1M90 - chains A and R of the 31 polymer chains in the assembly; structure by X-ray diffraction, 2.80 A resolution.

== Chain A ==
Molecule: 23S RRNA
Source organism: Haloarcula marismortui
Sequence (2922 nucleotides; row label = number of the first residue in the row):
     2 UUGGCUACUAUGCCAGCUGGUGGAUUGCUCGGCUCAGGCGCUGAUGAAGG
    52 ACGUGCCAAGCUGCGAUAAGCCAUGGGGAGCCGCACGGAGGCGAAGAACC
   102 AUGGAUUUCCGAAUGAGAAUCUCUCUAACAAUUGCUUCGCGCAAUGAGGA
   152 ACCCCGAGAACUGAAACAUCUCAGUAUCGGGAGGAACAGAAAACGCAAUG
   202 UGAUGUCGUUAGUAACCGCGAGUGAACGCGAUACAGCCCAAACCGAAGCC
   252 CUCACGGGCAAUGUGGUGUCAGGGCUACCUCUCAUCAGCCGACCGUCUCG
   302 ACGAAGUCUCUUGGAACAGAGCGUGAUACAGGGUGACAACCCCGUACUCG
   352 AGACCAGUACGACGUGCGGUAGUGCCAGAGUAGCGGGGGUUGGAUAUCCC
   402 UCGCGAAUAACGCAGGCAUCGACUGCGAAGGCUAAACACAACCUGAGACC
   452 GAUAGUGAACAAGUAGUGUGAACGAACGCUGCAAAGUACCCUCAGAAGGG
   502 AGGCGAAAUAGAGCAUGAAAUCAGUUGGCGAUCGAGCGACAGGGCAUACA
   552 AGGUCCCUCGACGAAUGACCGACGCGCGAGCGUCCAGUAAGACUCACGGG
   602 AAGCCGAUGUUCUGUCGUACGUUUUGAAAAACGAGCCAGGGAGUGUGUCU
   652 GCAUGGCAAGUCUAACCGGAGUAUCCGGGGAGGCACAGGGAAACCGACAU
   702 GGCCGCAGGGCUUUGCCCGAGGGCCGCCGUCUUCAAGGGCGGGGAGCCAU
   752 GUGGACACGACCCGAAUCCGGACGAUCUACGCAUGGACAAGAUGAAGCGU
   802 GCCGAAAGGCACGUGGAAGUCUGUUAGAGUUGGUGUCCUACAAUACCCUC
   852 UCGUGAUCUAUGUGUAGGGGUGAAAGGCCCAUCGAGUCCGGCAACAGCUG
   902 GUUCCAAUCGAAACAUGUCGAAGCAUGACCUCCGCCGAGGUAGUCUGUGA
   952 GGUAGAGCGACCGAUUGGUGUGUCCGCCUCCGAGAGGAGUCGGCACACCU
  1002 GUCAAACUCCAAACUUACAGACGCCGUUUGACGCGGGGAUUCCGGUGCGC
  1052 GGGGUAAGCCUGUGUACCAGGAGGGGAACAACCCAGAGAUAGGUUAAGGU
  1102 CCCCAAGUGUGGAUUAAGUGUAAUCCUCUGAAGGUGGUCUCGAGCCCUAG
  1152 ACAGCCGGGAGGUGAGCUUAGAAGCAGCUACCCUCUAAGAAAAGCGUAAC
  1202 AGCUUACCGGCCGAGGUUUGAGGCGCCCAAAAUGAUCGGGACUCAAAUCC
  1252 ACCACCGAGACCUGUCCGUACCACUCAUACUGGUAAUCGAGUAGAUUGGC
  1302 GCUCUAAUUGGAUGGAAGUAGGGGUGAAAACUCCUAUGGACCGAUUAGUG
  1352 ACGAAAAUCCUGGCCAUAGUAGCAGCGAUAGUCGGGUGAGAACCCCGACG
  1402 GCCUAAUGGAUAAGGGUUCCUCAGCACUGCUGAUCAGCUGAGGGUUAGCC
  1452 GGUCCUAAGUCAUACCGCAACUCGACUAUGACGAAAUGGGAAACGGGUUA
  1502 AUAUUCCCGUGCCACUAUGCAGUGAAAGUUGACGCCCUGGGGUCGAUCAC
  1552 GCUGGGCAUUCGCCCAGUCGAACCGUCCAACUCCGUGGAAGCCGUAAUGG
  1602 CAGGAAGCGGACGAACGGCGGCAUAGGGAAACGUGAUUCAACCUGGGGCC
  1652 CAUGAAAAGACGAGCAUAGUGUCCGUACCGAGAACCGACACAGGUGUCCA
  1702 UGGCGGCGAAAGCCAAGGCCUGUCGGGAGCAACCAACGUUAGGGAAUUCG
  1752 GCAAGUUAGUCCCGUACCUUCGGAAGAAGGGAUGCCUGCUCCGGAACGGA
  1802 GCAGGUCGCAGUGACUCGGAAGCUCGGACUGUCUAGUAACAACAUAGGUG
  1852 ACCGCAAAUCCGCAAGGACUCGUACGGUCACUGAAUCCUGCCCAGUGCAG
  1902 GUAUCUGAACACCUCGUACAAGAGGACGAAGGACCUGUCAACGGCGGGGG
  1952 UAACUAUGACCCUCUUAAGGUAGCGUAGUACCUUGCCGCAUCAGUAGCGG
  2002 CUUGCAUGAAUGGAUUAACCAGAGCUUCACUGUCCCAACGUUGGGCCCGG
  2052 UGAACUGUACAUUCCAGUGCGGAGUCUGGAGACACCCAGGGGGAAGCGAA
  2102 GACCCUAUGGAGCUUUACUGCAGGCUGUCGCUGAGACGUGGUCGCCGAUG
  2152 UGCAGCAUAGGUAGGAGACACUACACAGGUACCCGCGCUAGCGGGCCACC
  2202 GAGUCAACAGUGAAAUACUACCCGUCGGUGACUGCGACUCUCACUCCGGG
  2252 AGGAGGACACCGAUAGCCGGGCAGUUUGACUGGGGCGGUACGCGCUCGAA
  2302 AAGAUAUCGAGCGCGCCCUAUGGCUAUCUCAGCCGGGACAGAGACCCGGC
  2352 GAAGAGUGCAAGAGCAAAAGAUAGCUUGACAGUGUUCUUCCCAACGAGGA
  2402 ACGCUGACGCGAAAGCGUGGUCUAGCGAACCAAUUAGCCUGCUUGAUGCG
  2452 GGCAAUUGAUGACAGAAAAGCUACCCUAGGGAUAACAGAGUCGUCACUCG
  2502 CAAGAGCACAUAUCGACCGAGUGGCUUGCUACCUCGAUGUCGGUUCCCUC
  2552 CAUCCUGCCCGUGCAGAAGCGGGCAAGGGUGAGGUUGUUCGCCUAUUAAA
  2602 GGAGGUCGUGAGCUGGGUUUAGACCGUCGUGAGACAGGUCGGCUGCUAUC
  2652 UACUGGGUGUGUAAUGGUGUCUGACAAGAACGACCGUAUAGUACGAGAGG
  2702 AACUACGGUUGGUGGCCACUGGUGUACCGGUUGUUCGAGAGAGCACGUGC
  2752 CGGGUAGCCACGCCACACGGGGUAAGAGCUGAACGCAUCUAAGCUCGAAA
  2802 CCCACUUGGAAAAGAGACACCGCCGAGGUCCCGCGUACAAGACGCGGUCG
  2852 AUAGACUCGGGGUGUGCGCGUCGAGGUAACGAGACGUUAAGCCCACGAGC
  2902 ACUAACAGACCAAAGCCAUCAU
Unresolved in the structure: 2-9, 126-127, 715, 971-998, 1560, 1952-1963, 2137-2236, 2339-2343, 2665-2666, 2915-2923
Differences from the reference sequence: conflict C560 (U3155 in 3377779)
Bound ions: Mg2+ site 1 near G28 (its only coordinating residue here); Na+ site 1: C40, G41; Na+ site 2: G56, A59, G61; Na+ site 3: G66, U108; Mg2+ site 2 near U115 (its only coordinating residue here); Na+ site 4: C130, U146; Na+ site 5: C141, G142; Mg2+ site 3: C162, U2276; K+ site 1: C162, U163, U172; Mg2+ site 4: A165, A167, C168; Na+ site 6: A165, A166, A167; Mg2+ site 5: A166, G219; 64 more Na+ sites not listed; 99 more Mg2+ sites not listed; 1 more K+ sites not listed
Small-molecule neighbours:
  - 6-aminohexanoic acid / phenylalaninal: G2102, A2103, C2104, A2486, A2538, G2540, U2620, U2621
  - sparsomycin (SPS): A2486, C2487, U2541, C2608, U2619, U2620, A2637
From the paper describing this entry:
  - binding site for CCA: G2284, G2285
  - conformationally variable residues: A2637
  - contacts within the chain: G2482-A2486 (hydrogen bond), G2102-A2486 (hydrogen bond)
  - catalytic residues: A2486 (proposed by the authors, not directly observed)

== Chain R ==
Name: Ribosomal protein L21E
Source organism: Haloarcula marismortui
UniProtKB: P12734 (RL21_HALMA); residues 1-95 here = UniProt positions 1-95
Amino-acid sequence (95 residues; each row starts with the number of its first residue):
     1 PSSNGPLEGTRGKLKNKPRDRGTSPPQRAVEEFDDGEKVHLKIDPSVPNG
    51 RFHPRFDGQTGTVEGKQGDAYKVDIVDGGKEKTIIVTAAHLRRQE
Bound ions: Na+: Asp20, Gly22, Ser24, Ser46

== How chain A and chain R interact ==
Contacting residue pairs - 112 pairs, chain A then chain R:
  G948(A) with Gln94(R), base contact; Glu95(R), hydrogen bond to the sugar
  U949(A) with His40(R), hydrogen bond to the base; Gln94(R), hydrogen bond to the base; Glu95(R), hydrogen bond to the sugar
  G950(A) with His40(R), sugar contact; Gly58(R), hydrogen bond to the base
  A951(A) with Lys42(R), phosphate contact; Asp57(R), sugar contact; Gly58(R), sugar contact
  G952(A) with Lys42(R), phosphate contact
  G953(A) with Gly12(R), phosphate contact; Lys13(R), hydrogen bond to the phosphate; Lys17(R), base contact
  A1007(A) with Arg11(R), hydrogen bond to the phosphate
  C1008(A) with Arg11(R), salt bridge to the phosphate
  U1009(A) with Lys15(R), salt bridge to the phosphate
  C1010(A) with Pro18(R), phosphate contact
  A1018(A) with Gly58(R), sugar contact; Gln59(R), hydrogen bond to the sugar; Thr60(R), hydrogen bond to the sugar
  C1019(A) with Lys38(R), hydrogen bond to the phosphate; Thr60(R), sugar contact; Gln94(R), hydrogen bond to the base
  A1020(A) with Lys38(R), salt bridge to the phosphate
  G2295(A) with Ser3(R), base contact; Asn4(R), hydrogen bond to the phosphate; Gly5(R), hydrogen bond to the phosphate
  C2296(A) with Ser2(R), hydrogen bond to the base; Ser3(R), hydrogen bond to the phosphate; Asn4(R), phosphate contact; Gly5(R), hydrogen bond to the phosphate; Pro6(R), phosphate contact; Leu7(R), hydrogen bond to the phosphate; Glu8(R), hydrogen bond to the phosphate
  U2297(A) with Ser2(R), hydrogen bond to the base; Leu7(R), phosphate contact; Glu8(R), phosphate contact; Gly9(R), hydrogen bond to the phosphate; Thr10(R), phosphate contact; Arg11(R), hydrogen bond to the phosphate
  C2298(A) with Ser2(R), base contact; Arg11(R), salt bridge to the phosphate
  G2299(A) with Pro1(R), base contact
  A2300(A) with Pro1(R), base contact
  A2303(A) with Lys13(R), phosphate contact; Asp57(R), sugar contact
  G2304(A) with Lys13(R), salt bridge to the phosphate; Arg55(R), hydrogen bond to the phosphate
  A2305(A) with Arg55(R), salt bridge to the phosphate
  U2306(A) with Pro1(R), phosphate contact
  A2307(A) with Pro1(R), phosphate contact
  A2353(A) with Arg21(R), hydrogen bond to the base
  A2354(A) with Arg21(R), salt bridge to the phosphate
  G2363(A) with Leu7(R), base contact; Arg11(R), hydrogen bond to the phosphate
  A2364(A) with Arg11(R), salt bridge to the phosphate; Leu14(R), hydrogen bond to the sugar; Lys15(R), phosphate contact
  G2365(A) with Leu14(R), sugar contact; Lys15(R), phosphate contact; Asn16(R), hydrogen bond to the phosphate; Pro45(R), sugar contact; Ser46(R), phosphate contact
  C2366(A) with Arg21(R), phosphate contact; Gly22(R), hydrogen bond to the phosphate; Thr23(R), phosphate contact; Ser46(R), hydrogen bond to the phosphate
  A2367(A) with Gly22(R), phosphate contact; Thr23(R), hydrogen bond to the phosphate
  A2370(A) with Ser46(R), hydrogen bond to the base; Pro48(R), base contact
  G2385(A) with Gln67(R), base contact
  U2386(A) with Gln67(R), hydrogen bond to the base
  U2387(A) with Thr83(R), hydrogen bond to the sugar; Ile85(R), sugar contact
  C2388(A) with His53(R), sugar contact; Phe56(R), phosphate contact; Lys82(R), phosphate contact; Thr83(R), hydrogen bond to the phosphate
  U2389(A) with His53(R), sugar contact; Arg55(R), phosphate contact; Phe56(R), phosphate contact; Lys82(R), salt bridge to the phosphate
  U2390(A) with Asn4(R), sugar contact; Arg55(R), salt bridge to the phosphate
  C2392(A) with Arg55(R), hydrogen bond to the sugar; Asp77(R), hydrogen bond to the sugar; Lys82(R), hydrogen bond to the phosphate
  C2393(A) with Asp77(R), sugar contact; Gly78(R), sugar contact; Gly79(R), hydrogen bond to the phosphate; Lys80(R), phosphate contact; Lys82(R), salt bridge to the phosphate
  A2394(A) with Gly79(R), phosphate contact; Lys80(R), hydrogen bond to the phosphate
  A2395(A) with Lys80(R), salt bridge to the phosphate
  A2402(A) with Gly50(R), phosphate contact; Arg51(R), hydrogen bond to the sugar
  C2403(A) with Asn49(R), phosphate contact; Gly50(R), hydrogen bond to the phosphate; Gln67(R), hydrogen bond to the base; Ala70(R), phosphate contact; Ile85(R), sugar contact
  G2404(A) with Gln67(R), phosphate contact; Gly68(R), phosphate contact; Asp69(R), hydrogen bond to the phosphate; Ala70(R), phosphate contact
  C2423(A) with Leu7(R), sugar contact
  U2424(A) with Gly5(R), sugar contact; Pro6(R), sugar contact; Leu7(R), sugar contact
Also at the interface, not in a pair above, chain A (52 interface residues in all): C1011, G2310, A2311, C2391, A2425
Also at the interface, not in a pair above, chain R (53 interface residues in all): Glu81, Ile84, Arg93

== Overview ==
Chain A and chain R form an interface of 52 and 53 residues respectively, with 42 hydrogen bonds and 12 salt
bridges. Polar contacts include U949(A)-His40(R), U949(A)-Gln94(R) and G950(A)-Gly58(R). Chain A binds
sparsomycin and 6-aminohexanoic acid / phenylalaninal. The paper reports the catalytic residue A2486(A); a
binding site for CCA at G2284(A) and G2285(A).
Here chain A is 23S RRNA and chain R is Ribosomal protein L21E, both from Haloarcula marismortui. Entry 1M90
(Co-crystal structure of CCA-Phe-caproic acid-biotin and sparsomycin bound to the 50S ribosomal subunit) was
determined by X-ray diffraction, deposited together with 1Q7Y, 1Q81, 1Q82 and 1Q86.
